8P6P - chains 5 and O of the 26 polymer chains in the assembly; structure by electron microscopy, 3.20 A resolution.

== Chain 5 ==
Molecule: 16S ribosomal RNA
Organism: Mycoplasmoides pneumoniae M129
Sequence (1520 nucleotides; each row starts with the number of its first residue):
     1 UUUUUCUGAG AGUUUGAUCC UGGCUCAGGA UUAACGCUGG CGGCAUGCCU AAUACAUGCA
    61 AGUCGAUCGA AAGUAGUAAU ACUUUAGAGG CGAACGGGUG AGUAACACGU AUCCAAUCUA
   121 CCUUAUAAUG GGGGAUAACU AGUUGAAAGA CUAGCUAAUA CCGCAUAAGA ACUUUGGUUC
   181 GCAUGAAUCA AAGUUGAAAG GACCUGCAAG GGUUCGUUAU UUGAUGAGGG UGCGCCAUAU
   241 CAGCUAGUUG GUGGGGUAAC GGCCUACCAA GGCAAUGACG UGUAGCUAUG CUGAGAAGUA
   301 GAAUAGCCAC AAUGGGACUG AGACACGGCC CAUACUCCUA CGGGAGGCAG CAGUAGGGAA
   361 UUUUUCACAA UGAGCGAAAG CUUGAUGGAG CAAUGCCGCG UGAACGAUGA AGGUCUUUAA
   421 GAUUGUAAAG UUCUUUUAUU UGGGAAGAAU GACUUUAGCA GGUAAUGGCU AGAGUUUGAC
   481 UGUACCAUUU UGAAUAAGUG ACGACUAACU AUGUGCCAGC AGUCXCGGUA AUACAUAGGU
   541 CGCAAGCGUU AUCCGGAUUU AUUGGGCGUA AAGCAAGCGC AGGCGGAUUG AAAAGUCUGG
   601 UGUUAAAGGC AGCUGCUUAA CAGUUGUAUG CAUUGGAAAC UAUUAAUCUA GAGUGUGGUA
   661 GGGAGUUUUG GAAUUUCAUG UGGAGCGGUG AAAUGCGUAG AUAUAUGAAG GAACACCAGU
   721 GGCGAAGGCG AAAACUUAGG CCAUUACUGA CGCUUAGGCU UGAAAGUGUG GGGAGCAAAU
   781 AGGAUUAGAU ACCCUAGUAG UCCACACCGU AAACGAUAGA UACUAGCUGU CGGGGCGAUC
   841 CCCUCGGUAG UGAAGUUAAC ACAUUAAGUA UCUCGCCUGG GUAGUACAUU CGCAAGAAUG
   901 AAACUCAAAC GGAAUUGACG GGGACCCGCA CAAGUGGUGG AGCAUGUUGC UUAAUUCGAC
   961 GGUACACGAA AAACCUUACC UAGACUUGAC AUCCUUGGCA AAAUUAUGGA AACAUAAUGG
  1021 AGGUUAACCG AGUGACAGGU GGUGCAUGGU UGUCGUCAGC UCGUGUCGUG AGAUGUUGGG
  1081 UUAAGUCCCG CAACGAGCGC AACCCUUAUC GUUAGUUACA UUGUCUAGCG AGACUGCUAA
  1141 UGCAAAUUGG AGGAAGGAAG GGAUGACGUC AAAUCAUCAU GCCCCUUAUG UCUAGGGCUG
  1201 CAAACGUGCU ACAAUGGCCA AUACAAACAG UCGCCAGCUU GUAAAAGUGA GCAAAUCUGU
  1261 AAAGUUGGUC UCAGUUCGGA UUGAGGGCUG CAAUUCGUCC UCAUGAAGUC GGAAUCACUA
  1321 GUAAUCGCGA AUCAGCUAUG UCGCGGUGAA UACGUUCUCG GGUCUUGUAC ACACXGXCCG
  1381 UCAAACUAUG AAAGCUGGUA AUAUUUAAAA ACGUGUUGCU AACCAUUAGG AAGCGCAUGU
  1441 CAAGGAUAGC ACCGGUGAUU GGAGUUAAGU CGUAACAAGG UACCCCUACG AGAACGUGGG
  1501 GGUGGAUCAC CUCCUUUCUA
Disordered / not traced: 1-4, 1512-1520
Construct notes: conflict A1003 (G119315 in 26117688)
Modified / non-standard residues: G7M (N7-methyl-guanosine-5'-monophosphate) at position 525, 5MC (5-methylcytidine-5'-monophosphate) at position 1375, B8T (4-methyl, cytidine-5'-monophosphate) at position 1377, MA6 (6N-dimethyladenosine-5'-monophoshate) at position 1493, MA6 (6N-dimethyladenosine-5'-monophoshate) at position 1494
Bound ions: Mg2+ site 1 near G22 (its only coordinating residue here); Mg2+ site 2: C49, G100; Mg2+ site 3 near A54 (its only coordinating residue here); Mg2+ site 4 near U85 (its only coordinating residue here); Mg2+ site 5 near G92 (its only coordinating residue here); Mg2+ site 6 near A94 (its only coordinating residue here); Mg2+ site 7 near C95 (its only coordinating residue here); Mg2+ site 8 near G98 (its only coordinating residue here); Mg2+ site 9: A101, G102, G285; Mg2+ site 10: A160, C161; Mg2+ site 11 near G251 (its only coordinating residue here); Mg2+ site 12 near U252 (its only coordinating residue here); 41 more Mg2+ sites not listed
Small-molecule neighbours:
  - pentane-1,5-diamine (N2P): C574, A576, G577, A756, G757, G758, C759
  - 1,4-diaminobutane (PUT), molecule 1: G768, U769, G770, G771, G772, G800
  - 1,4-diaminobutane (PUT), molecule 2: G936, G937, U938, G939, G1311
  - spermidine (SPD), molecule 1: G962, C965, A966, C967, G1206, U1207, G1340, U1341
  - spermidine (SPD), molecule 2: A1323, A1324, U1325, C1326, C1344, G1345

== Chain O ==
Protein: 30S ribosomal protein S16
Organism: Mycoplasmoides pneumoniae M129
UniProtKB: A0A0H3DLS7 (A0A0H3DLS7_MYCPB); residue numbers follow UniProt; this construct covers 1-94
Sequence (94 residues; numbered 1 to 94; the number before each row is that of its first residue):
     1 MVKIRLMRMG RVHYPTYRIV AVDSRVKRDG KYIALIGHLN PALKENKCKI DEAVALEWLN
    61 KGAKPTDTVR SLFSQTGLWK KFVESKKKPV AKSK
Disordered / not traced: 88-94

== Chain 5 / chain O interface ==
Pairs across the interface - 76 pairs, chain 5 then chain O:
  C44(5) with Arg11(O), phosphate contact; Val12(O), phosphate contact; His13(O), salt bridge to the phosphate
  A45(5) with Arg11(O), phosphate contact; Val12(O), hydrogen bond to the phosphate
  C95(5) with Arg25(O), hydrogen bond to the sugar
  G96(5) with Arg25(O), phosphate contact; Lys27(O), sugar contact
  G97(5) with Lys27(O), salt bridge to the phosphate
  A120(5) with Arg25(O), base contact
  C121(5) with Met1(O), base contact
  C122(5) with Met1(O), sugar contact; Gly62(O), hydrogen bond to the sugar; Lys64(O), phosphate contact
  U123(5) with Asn60(O), hydrogen bond to the sugar; Lys61(O), sugar contact; Gly62(O), sugar contact; Lys64(O), salt bridge to the phosphate
  G223(5) with Lys61(O), hydrogen bond to the base
  A224(5) with Val2(O), sugar contact; Trp58(O), sugar contact; Lys61(O), sugar contact
  U225(5) with Val2(O), sugar contact; Asp23(O), hydrogen bond to the sugar; Ile33(O), phosphate contact
  G226(5) with Asp23(O), sugar contact; Arg25(O), hydrogen bond to the sugar
  A305(5) with Asp29(O), sugar contact; Gly30(O), phosphate contact
  G306(5) with Lys27(O), salt bridge to the phosphate; Lys31(O), sugar contact
  A370(5) with Tyr17(O), hydrogen bond to the sugar
  U371(5) with Leu6(O), phosphate contact; Tyr17(O), sugar contact; Arg28(O), sugar contact; Thr68(O), hydrogen bond to the phosphate
  G372(5) with Arg5(O), hydrogen bond to the phosphate; Leu6(O), phosphate contact; Arg28(O), sugar contact; Thr66(O), hydrogen bond to the phosphate; Asp67(O), phosphate contact
  A373(5) with Lys3(O), salt bridge to the phosphate; Arg5(O), salt bridge to the phosphate; Ser24(O), sugar contact
  U386(5) with Arg28(O), hydrogen bond to the phosphate
  G387(5) with Arg8(O), sugar contact
  G388(5) with Val12(O), phosphate contact; His13(O), hydrogen bond to the phosphate
  A389(5) with His13(O), salt bridge to the phosphate
  G447(5) with Pro15(O), sugar contact
  A448(5) with Tyr17(O), phosphate contact
  A449(5) with Pro41(O), base contact; Ala42(O), base contact; Lys44(O), hydrogen bond to the sugar; Lys47(O), sugar contact
  U450(5) with Lys47(O), salt bridge to the phosphate; Ser71(O), hydrogen bond to the phosphate; Gln75(O), phosphate contact
  G451(5) with Ser71(O), hydrogen bond to the phosphate; Gln75(O), hydrogen bond to the phosphate
  A452(5) with Arg70(O), salt bridge to the phosphate
  C469(5) with Trp79(O), phosphate contact; Lys80(O), hydrogen bond to the sugar
  U470(5) with Ser74(O), hydrogen bond to the phosphate; Lys80(O), hydrogen bond to the sugar
  A606(5) with Arg18(O), sugar contact; Tyr32(O), sugar contact
  G615(5) with Arg11(O), base contact
  C616(5) with Arg11(O), hydrogen bond to the base
  C621(5) with Arg11(O), hydrogen bond to the base
  A622(5) with Met9(O), phosphate contact; Arg11(O), sugar contact
  G623(5) with Met9(O), phosphate contact; Thr16(O), sugar contact
  U624(5) with Arg18(O), salt bridge to the phosphate; His38(O), sugar contact
Also at the interface, not in a pair above, chain 5 (41 interface residues in all): A446, A605, A620
Also at the interface, not in a pair above, chain O (48 interface residues in all): Gly10, Tyr14, Val26, Leu43, Val69

== Overview ==
The interface between chain 5 and chain O involves 41 residues on one side and 48 on the other; the contacts
include 22 hydrogen bonds and 10 salt bridges. Polar contacts include G223(5)-Lys61(O), C616(5)-Arg11(O) and
C621(5)-Arg11(O). Ligands of chain 5: spermidine, 1,4-diaminobutane and pentane-1,5-diamine.
Here chain 5 is 16S ribosomal RNA and chain O is 30S ribosomal protein S16, both from Mycoplasmoides
pneumoniae M129. Entry 8P6P (Mycoplasma pneumoniae small ribosomal subunit in chloramphenicol-treated cells)
was determined by electron microscopy, deposited together with 8P7X, 8P7Y, 8P8B, 8P8V and 8P8W.
